Entry 4A3D (X-ray diffraction, 3.40 A resolution); this record covers chains A and E of the 15 polymer chains in the assembly.

== Chain A ==
Name: DNA-directed RNA polymerase II subunit RPB1
Organism: Saccharomyces cerevisiae
Notes: EC 2.7.7.6
UniProt: P04050 (RPB1_YEAST); residue numbers follow UniProt; this construct covers 1-1732
Sequence (1732 residues; each row starts with the number of its first residue):
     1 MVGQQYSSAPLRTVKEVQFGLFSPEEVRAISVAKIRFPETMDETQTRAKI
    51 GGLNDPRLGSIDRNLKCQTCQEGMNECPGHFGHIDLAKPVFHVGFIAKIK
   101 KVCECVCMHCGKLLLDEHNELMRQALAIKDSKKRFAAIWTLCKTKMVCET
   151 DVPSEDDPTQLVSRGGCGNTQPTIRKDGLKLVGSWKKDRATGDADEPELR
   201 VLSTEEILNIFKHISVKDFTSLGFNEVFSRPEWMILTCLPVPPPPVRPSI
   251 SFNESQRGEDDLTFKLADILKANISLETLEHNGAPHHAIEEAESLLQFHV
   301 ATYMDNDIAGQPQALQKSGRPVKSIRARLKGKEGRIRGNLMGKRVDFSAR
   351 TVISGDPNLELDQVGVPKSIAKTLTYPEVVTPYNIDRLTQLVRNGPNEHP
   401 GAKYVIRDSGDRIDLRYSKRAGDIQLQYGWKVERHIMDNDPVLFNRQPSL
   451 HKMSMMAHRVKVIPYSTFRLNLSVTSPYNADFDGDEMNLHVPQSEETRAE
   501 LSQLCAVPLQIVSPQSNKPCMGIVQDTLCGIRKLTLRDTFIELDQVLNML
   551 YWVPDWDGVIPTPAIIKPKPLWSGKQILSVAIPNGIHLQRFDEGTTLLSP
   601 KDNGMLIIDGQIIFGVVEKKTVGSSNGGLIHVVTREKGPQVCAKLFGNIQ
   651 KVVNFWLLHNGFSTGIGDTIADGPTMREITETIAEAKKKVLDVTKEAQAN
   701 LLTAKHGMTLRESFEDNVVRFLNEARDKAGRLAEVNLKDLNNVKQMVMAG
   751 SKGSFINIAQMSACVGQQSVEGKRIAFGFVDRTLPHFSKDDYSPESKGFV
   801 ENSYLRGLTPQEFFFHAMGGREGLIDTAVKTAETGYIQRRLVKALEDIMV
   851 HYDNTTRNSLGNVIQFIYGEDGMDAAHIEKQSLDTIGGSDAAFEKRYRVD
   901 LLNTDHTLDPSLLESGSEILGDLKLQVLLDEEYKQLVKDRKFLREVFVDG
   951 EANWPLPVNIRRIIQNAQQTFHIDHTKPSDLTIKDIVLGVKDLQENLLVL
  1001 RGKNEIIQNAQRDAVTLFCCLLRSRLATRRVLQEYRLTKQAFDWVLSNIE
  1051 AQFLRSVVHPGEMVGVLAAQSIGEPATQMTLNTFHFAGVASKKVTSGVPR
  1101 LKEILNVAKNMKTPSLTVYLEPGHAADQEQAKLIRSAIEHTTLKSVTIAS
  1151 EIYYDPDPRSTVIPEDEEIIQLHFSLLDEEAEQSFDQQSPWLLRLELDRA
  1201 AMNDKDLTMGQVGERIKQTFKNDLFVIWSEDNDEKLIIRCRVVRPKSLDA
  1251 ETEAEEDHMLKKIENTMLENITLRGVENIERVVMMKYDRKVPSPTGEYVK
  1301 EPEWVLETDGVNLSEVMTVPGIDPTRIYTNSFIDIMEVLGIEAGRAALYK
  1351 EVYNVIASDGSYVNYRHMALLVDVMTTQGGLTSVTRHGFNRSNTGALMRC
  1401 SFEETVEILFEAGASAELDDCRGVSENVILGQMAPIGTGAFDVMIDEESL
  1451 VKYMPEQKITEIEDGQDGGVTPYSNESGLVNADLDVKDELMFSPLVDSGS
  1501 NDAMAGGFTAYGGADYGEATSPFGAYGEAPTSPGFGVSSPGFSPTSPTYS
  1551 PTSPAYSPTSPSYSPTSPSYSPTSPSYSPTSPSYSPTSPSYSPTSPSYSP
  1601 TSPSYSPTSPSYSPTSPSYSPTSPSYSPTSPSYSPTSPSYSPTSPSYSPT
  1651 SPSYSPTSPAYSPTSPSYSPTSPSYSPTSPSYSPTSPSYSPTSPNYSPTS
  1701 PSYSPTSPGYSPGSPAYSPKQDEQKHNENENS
Disordered / not traced: 1-2, 1081-1091, 1177-1186, 1244-1253, 1456-1732
Bound ions: Zn2+ site 1: Cys-67, Cys-70, Cys-77, His-80; Zn2+ site 2: Cys-107, Cys-110, Cys-148, Cys-167; Mg2+: Asp-481, Asp-483, Asp-485 (shared with 1 residue of chain P)
Swiss-Prot annotation at these positions:
  - region: Pro-248 to Asp-260 (Lid loop), Asn-306 to Lys-323 (Rudder loop), Pro-810 to Glu-822 (Bridging helix)
  - binding site (Zn(2+)): Cys-67, Cys-70, Cys-77, His-80, Cys-107, Cys-110, Cys-148, Cys-167
  - binding site (Mg(2+)): Asp-481, Asp-483, Asp-485
  - modified residue: Thr-1471 (Phosphothreonine)
  - cross-link (Glycyl lysine isopeptide (Lys-Gly)): Lys-695 (interchain with G-Cter in ubiquitin), Lys-1246 (interchain with G-Cter in ubiquitin), Lys-1350 (interchain with G-Cter in ubiquitin)
  - natural variant: Ser-1653 to Pro-1659 (deletion: In strain: A364A)
  - mutagenesis: Lys-1246 (K1246R: Impairs ubiquitination during transcription stress)
What the authors report for this chain:
  - mutagenesis - Q1078N, Q1078S: abolished growth (citing earlier work)

== Chain E ==
Name: DNA-directed RNA polymerases I, II, and III subunit rpabc 1
Organism: Saccharomyces cerevisiae
UniProt: P20434 (RPAB1_YEAST); numbering as in UniProt (aligned over 1-215)
Sequence (215 residues; numbered 1 to 215; the number before each row is that of its first residue):
     1 MDQENERNISRLWRAFRTVKEMVKDRGYFITQEEVELPLEDFKAKYCDSM
    51 GRPQRKMMSFQANPTEESISKFPDMGSLWVEFCDEPSVGVKTMKTFVIHI
   101 QEKNFQTGIFVYQNNITPSAMKLVPSIPPATIETFNEAALVVNITHHELV
   151 PKHIRLSSDEKRELLKRYRLKESQLPRIQRADPVALYLGLKRGEVVKIIR
   201 KSETSGRYASYRICM
Disordered / not traced: 1

== How chain A and chain E interact ==
Pairs across the interface (92; chain A residue first):
  Arg-857(A) with Tyr-168(E), hydrogen bond (side chain-backbone); Leu-170(E)
  Leu-860(A) with Gln-174(E), hydrogen bond (backbone-side chain)
  Gly-861(A) with Gln-174(E)
  Asn-862(A) with Ser-173(E); Gln-174(E)
  Val-863(A) with Leu-170(E), hydrophobic; Gln-174(E), hydrogen bond (backbone-backbone); Pro-176(E)
  Gln-865(A) with Tyr-208(E)
  Phe-866(A) with Tyr-168(E); Tyr-208(E), hydrogen bond (backbone-side chain); Ser-210(E); Tyr-211(E)
  Ile-867(A) with Tyr-168(E)
  Gly-869(A) with Thr-204(E), hydrogen bond (backbone-side chain)
  Glu-870(A) with Arg-200(E), salt bridge; Ser-202(E), hydrogen bond; Thr-204(E); Ser-205(E), hydrogen bond (backbone-side chain); Tyr-208(E)
  Asp-871(A) with Thr-204(E), hydrogen bond; Ser-205(E)
  Phe-942(A) with Lys-201(E); Gly-206(E); Arg-207(E)
  Glu-945(A) with Lys-201(E), salt bridge
  Val-946(A) with Lys-201(E); Ser-202(E); Gly-206(E)
  Phe-947(A) with Glu-203(E)
  Trp-954(A) with Glu-203(E)
  Asn-1004(A) with Arg-167(E)
  Ile-1006(A) with Glu-163(E); Leu-164(E), hydrophobic; Arg-167(E); Tyr-168(E), hydrophobic
  Ile-1007(A) with Arg-167(E); Tyr-168(E)
  Ala-1010(A) with Tyr-168(E)
  Asp-1013(A) with Ser-205(E); Arg-207(E)
  Ala-1014(A) with Ser-205(E)
  Thr-1016(A) with Ser-205(E)
  Leu-1017(A) with Glu-203(E); Thr-204(E); Ser-205(E), hydrogen bond (backbone-backbone); Gly-206(E)
  Met-1317(A) with Val-142(E), hydrophobic
  Thr-1318(A) with Arg-11(E), hydrogen bond; Arg-14(E), hydrogen bond (backbone-side chain); Ala-138(E); Val-141(E); Val-142(E)
  Pro-1324(A) with Val-142(E), hydrophobic; His-147(E)
  Thr-1325(A) with His-146(E), hydrogen bond (side chain-backbone); His-147(E), hydrogen bond (backbone-side chain); Glu-148(E), hydrogen bond (backbone-backbone)
  Arg-1326(A) with His-147(E); Glu-148(E), salt bridge
  Ile-1327(A) with His-147(E), hydrogen bond (backbone-side chain)
  Glu-1337(A) with Pro-183(E)
  Val-1338(A) with Ile-144(E); Pro-183(E)
  Leu-1339(A) with Ile-144(E), hydrophobic; His-147(E); Val-150(E); Val-184(E)
  Gly-1340(A) with Asp-182(E); Pro-183(E)
  Ile-1341(A) with Asp-182(E), hydrogen bond (backbone-side chain); Arg-212(E)
  Glu-1342(A) with Pro-151(E); His-153(E); Ile-198(E); Arg-200(E), salt bridge; Arg-212(E), salt bridge
  Ala-1343(A) with Leu-149(E)
  Arg-1345(A) with Arg-200(E)
  Ala-1346(A) with Leu-149(E), hydrophobic
  Tyr-1349(A) with Glu-203(E)
  Tyr-1365(A) with Glu-203(E); Thr-204(E)
  Arg-1366(A) with Thr-204(E)
  Thr-1376(A) with Arg-212(E), hydrogen bond (backbone-side chain)
  Thr-1377(A) with Pro-176(E); Arg-177(E), hydrogen bond (backbone-backbone); Arg-212(E)
  Gln-1378(A) with Arg-177(E)
  Gly-1379(A) with Arg-177(E), hydrogen bond (backbone-backbone); Gln-179(E), hydrogen bond (backbone-side chain)
Other interface residues (no listed pair), chain A (56 interface residues in all): Asp-853, Thr-855, Leu-956, Lys-1003, Val-1319, Tyr-1328, Ile-1335, Met-1336, Ala-1347, Asp-1373
Other interface residues (no listed pair), chain E (43 interface residues in all): Arg-169, Leu-175, Ile-178, Ala-209

== In short ==
The interface between chain A and chain E involves 56 residues on one side and 43 on the other, with 20
hydrogen bonds and 5 salt bridges. Polar pairs include Glu-870(A)/Arg-200(E), Glu-945(A)/Lys-201(E) and
Arg-1326(A)/Glu-148(E). The paper reports that Q1078N and Q1078S of chain A abolish growth.
Chain A is DNA-directed RNA polymerase II subunit RPB1 and chain E is DNA-directed RNA polymerases I, II, and
III subunit rpabc 1, both from Saccharomyces cerevisiae; the structure, RNA Polymerase II initial transcribing
complex with a 6nt DNA-RNA hybrid, was determined by X-ray diffraction together with 4A3B, 4A3C, 4A3E, 4A3F,
4A3G, 4A3I and 4 further entries from the same study.
